PDB entry 6P4F | X-ray diffraction, 3.55 A resolution | chains B and F of the 4 polymer chains in the assembly

== Chain B ==
Molecule: Endonuclease Bax1
Source organism: Sulfurisphaera tokodaii (strain DSM 16993 / JCM 10545 / NBRC 100140 / 7)
Reference sequence: Q970I1 (Q970I1_SULTO); residues 2-372 here = UniProt positions 2-372
Amino-acid sequence (373 residues; each row starts with the number of its first residue; numbering starts at 0):
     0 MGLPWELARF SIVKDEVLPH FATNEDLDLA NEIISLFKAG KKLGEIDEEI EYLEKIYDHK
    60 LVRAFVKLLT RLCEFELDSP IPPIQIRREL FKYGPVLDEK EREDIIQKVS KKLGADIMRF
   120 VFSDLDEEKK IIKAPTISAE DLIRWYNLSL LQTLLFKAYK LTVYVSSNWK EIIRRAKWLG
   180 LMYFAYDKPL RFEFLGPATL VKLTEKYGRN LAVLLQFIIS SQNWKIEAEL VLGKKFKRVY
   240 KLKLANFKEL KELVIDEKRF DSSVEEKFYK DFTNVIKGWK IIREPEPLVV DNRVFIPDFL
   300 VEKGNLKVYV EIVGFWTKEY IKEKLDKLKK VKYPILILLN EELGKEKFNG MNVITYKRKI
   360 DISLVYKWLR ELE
Construct notes: insertion (1)
Curated features (UniProtKB/Swiss-Prot):
  - binding site (a divalent metal cation): Glu265, Asp297, Glu310
  - mutagenesis: Leu89 to Val95 (2-fold increased affinity for XPB2)

== Chain F ==
Molecule: 23-nt DNA strand
Sequence (23 nucleotides; each row starts with the number of its first residue):
     2 TTGTAGGTTT CCATGTTGAG TCA
Not modelled in the structure: 2

== Interface between chain B and chain F ==
Residue-residue contacts (21; chain B residue first):
  Trp4(B) with DT11(F), hydrogen bond to the phosphate
  Phe9(B) with DT10(F), base contact
  Ile11(B) with DT10(F), base contact
  Glu53(B) with DA14(F), phosphate contact
  His58(B) with DC13(F), sugar contact; DA14(F), phosphate contact
  Lys59(B) with DC13(F), salt bridge to the phosphate
  Arg62(B) with DA14(F), salt bridge to the phosphate
  Glu204(B) with DG21(F), phosphate contact; DT22(F), sugar contact
  Lys205(B) with DT22(F), phosphate contact; DC23(F), phosphate contact
  Arg208(B) with DT22(F), hydrogen bond to the phosphate; DC23(F), salt bridge to the phosphate
  Gly232(B) with DT10(F), phosphate contact
  Lys233(B) with DT10(F), phosphate contact; DT11(F), hydrogen bond to the phosphate; DC12(F), base contact
  Lys234(B) with DT11(F), base contact
  Phe235(B) with DT10(F), phosphate contact
  Tyr239(B) with DT9(F), hydrogen bond to the phosphate
Also at the interface, not in a pair above, chain B (18 interface residues in all): Asp14, Leu202, Leu231

== Overview ==
Chain B and chain F form an interface of 18 and 9 residues respectively; the contacts include 4 hydrogen bonds
and 3 salt bridges. Among the polar pairs are Trp4(B)-DT11(F), Arg208(B)-DT22(F) and Lys233(B)-DT11(F).
Chain B is Endonuclease Bax1 (Sulfurisphaera tokodaii (strain DSM 16993 / JCM 10545 / NBRC 100140 / 7)) and
chain F is a 23-nt DNA strand; the structure, Crystal structure of the XPB-Bax1-forked DNA ternary complex,
was determined by X-ray diffraction.
